PDB entry 8UAI | X-ray diffraction, 1.92 A resolution | chains B and C of the 6 polymer chains in the assembly

# Chain B
Molecule: 11S globulin 2
From: Corylus avellana
Sequence (494 residues; numbered 1 to 494; the number before each row is that of its first residue):
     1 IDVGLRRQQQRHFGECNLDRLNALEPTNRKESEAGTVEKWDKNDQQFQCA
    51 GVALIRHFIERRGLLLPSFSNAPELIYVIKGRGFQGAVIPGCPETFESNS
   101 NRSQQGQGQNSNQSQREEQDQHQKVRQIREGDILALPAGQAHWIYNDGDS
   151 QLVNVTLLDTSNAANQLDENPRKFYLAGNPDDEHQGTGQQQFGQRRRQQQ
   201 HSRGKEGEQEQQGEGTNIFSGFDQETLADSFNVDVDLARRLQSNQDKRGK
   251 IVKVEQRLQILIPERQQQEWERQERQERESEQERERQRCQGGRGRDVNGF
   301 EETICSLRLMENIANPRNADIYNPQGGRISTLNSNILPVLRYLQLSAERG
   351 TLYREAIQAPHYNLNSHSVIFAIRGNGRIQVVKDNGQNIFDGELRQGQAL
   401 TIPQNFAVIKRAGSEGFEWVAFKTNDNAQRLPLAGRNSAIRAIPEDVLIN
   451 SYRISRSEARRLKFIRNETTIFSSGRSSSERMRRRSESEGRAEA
Disordered / not traced: 1-9, 103-118, 182-214, 270-298, 475-494
Disulfides: Cys16-Cys49, Cys92-Cys305

# Chain C
Molecule: 11S globulin 3
From: Corylus avellana
Sequence (493 residues; each row starts with the number of its first residue; note: 5 numbers in that range are skipped by the numbering (no residue carries them; nothing is unmodelled there); a row labelled like 183A-183E holds insertion residues (183A, then the next letters in order)):
     1 IDVGLRRQQQRHFGECNLDRLNVVEPTNRITSEGGTVEKWDTNQQQFQCA
    51 GVAAIRRTIEPNSEVQPNYQPAPMLIYIEKGRGLLGVVIPGCAETYESQS
   101 HQQNKGQRASQGQSQREEQDQHQRVHRIREGDILAIPAGVVHWIYNDGDQ
   151 QLVAFAVVNQNNKANQLDEEYRPFLLAGGQPDE
183A-183E HGQQG
   188 QGQKGQKQQQQA
   201 HSHGKGQKQQQQAESQNIFSGFDVELLAEAYNIPVDIVRRQQQQDKRGNL
   251 VKLEQQQIKIIRAEQRAQEWERQERQERESEQERERQRRQGGRGRDVNGF
   301 EETICSLRLRENMTTRSQSDIVSRQAGRINIVNQQKLPVLRYLNMSAERG
   351 HLFPDALYVPHWAQNNHRVIYVIRGNAQVQISDDNGNNVFDREIRQGNVF
   401 TIPQFFAAISRAGSEGFEYVSIKTAGNPNKSTLAGRTSVIRAIPADVLAN
   451 SFQISPEEAQRLKHNRGKQTLVLSSSRISERKRRSESEGRAEA
Disordered / not traced: 1-10, 117-118, 183A-183E, 201-213, 266-301, 481-493
Disulfides: Cys16-Cys49, Cys92-Cys305

# Chain B / chain C interface
Residue-residue contacts (144):
  Gln10(B) - Lys163(C)  hydrogen bond (side chain-backbone)
  Gln10(B) - Gln166(C)
  Arg11(B) - Gln166(C)
  Gly14(B) - Leu167(C)
  Gly14(B) - Asp168(C)
  Glu15(B) - Asp168(C)
  Cys16(B) - Leu167(C)
  Cys16(B) - Asp168(C)  hydrogen bond (backbone-side chain)
  Cys16(B) - Arg172(C)  hydrogen bond (backbone-side chain)
  Asn17(B) - Asp168(C)
  Asn17(B) - Glu170(C)
  Asp19(B) - Lys194(C)  salt bridge
  Arg20(B) - Gln190(C)
  Leu21(B) - Gln190(C)  hydrogen bond (backbone-side chain)
  Asn22(B) - Gln190(C)
  Ile357(B) - Glu229(C)
  Tyr362(B) - Tyr69(C)
  Tyr362(B) - Gly139(C)  hydrogen bond (side chain-backbone)
  Tyr362(B) - Val141(C)
  Leu364(B) - Pro90(C)  hydrophobic
  Leu364(B) - Gly139(C)
  Asn365(B) - Gln166(C)  hydrogen bond (backbone-side chain)
  Ser366(B) - Gln166(C)
  His367(B) - Gln166(C)  hydrogen bond (side chain-backbone)
  His367(B) - Leu167(C)
  Arg378(B) - Lys191(C)
  Gln380(B) - Gln193(C)
  Gln380(B) - Phe222(C)
  Gln380(B) - Asp223(C)  hydrogen bond (side chain-backbone)
  Val382(B) - Ile218(C)
  Val382(B) - Gly221(C)
  Val382(B) - Phe222(C)  hydrophobic
  Lys383(B) - Phe174(C)
  Asp384(B) - Arg172(C)
  Asp384(B) - Pro173(C)
  Asp384(B) - Phe174(C)
  Asn385(B) - Ser215(C)
  Asn385(B) - Gln216(C)  hydrogen bond (backbone-backbone)
  Gly386(B) - Gln197(C)  hydrogen bond (backbone-side chain)
  Gly386(B) - Gln216(C)  hydrogen bond (backbone-backbone)
  Gly386(B) - Asn217(C)
  Gly386(B) - Ser220(C)  hydrogen bond (backbone-side chain)
  Gly386(B) - Gly221(C)  hydrogen bond (backbone-backbone)
  Gln387(B) - Lys194(C)
  Gln387(B) - Gln197(C)
  Gln387(B) - Gln198(C)  hydrogen bond
  Gln387(B) - Gln216(C)  hydrogen bond
  Asn388(B) - Gln193(C)
  Asn388(B) - Lys194(C)
  Asn388(B) - Gln197(C)  hydrogen bond (backbone-side chain)
  Asn388(B) - Gly221(C)  hydrogen bond (side chain-backbone)
  Phe390(B) - Gln190(C)
  Asp391(B) - Gln190(C)  hydrogen bond (backbone-side chain)
  Asp391(B) - Lys191(C)  hydrogen bond (backbone-backbone)
  Asp391(B) - Gly192(C)
  Asp391(B) - Gln193(C)  hydrogen bond (side chain-backbone)
  Arg395(B) - Gln188(C)
  Gln398(B) - Gln188(C)
  Pro403(B) - Leu167(C)  hydrophobic
  Gln404(B) - Pro71(C)
  Gln404(B) - Ala164(C)  hydrogen bond (side chain-backbone)
  Gln404(B) - Asn165(C)
  Gln404(B) - Gln166(C)  hydrogen bond (side chain-backbone)
  Gln404(B) - Leu167(C)
  Asn405(B) - Tyr69(C)  hydrogen bond (backbone-side chain)
  Asn405(B) - Gln70(C)  hydrogen bond (side chain-backbone)
  Asn405(B) - Pro71(C)
  Asn405(B) - Gly139(C)
  Asn405(B) - Phe174(C)
  Phe406(B) - Phe174(C)  hydrophobic
  Ala407(B) - Ile218(C)  hydrophobic
  Ala407(B) - Phe222(C)  hydrophobic
  Val408(B) - Phe222(C)
  Ile409(B) - Phe222(C)  hydrophobic
  Ile409(B) - Leu226(C)  hydrophobic
  Arg411(B) - Leu226(C)
  Arg411(B) - Glu229(C)  salt bridge
  Thr424(B) - Gln166(C)  hydrogen bond
  Asn425(B) - Gln166(C)
  Arg430(B) - Pro90(C)
  Leu431(B) - Val88(C)  hydrophobic
  Leu431(B) - Pro90(C)  hydrophobic
  Leu431(B) - Val141(C)  hydrophobic
  Leu433(B) - Ile218(C)  hydrophobic
  Leu433(B) - Tyr231(C)  hydrogen bond (backbone-side chain)
  Ala434(B) - Tyr231(C)  hydrophobic
  Ile440(B) - Tyr231(C)
  Arg441(B) - Glu94(C)
  Arg441(B) - Gln121(C)
  Ala442(B) - Val88(C)  hydrophobic
  Ala442(B) - His122(C)
  Ala442(B) - Gln123(C)  hydrogen bond (backbone-backbone)
  Ile443(B) - His122(C)
  Pro444(B) - Asp120(C)
  Pro444(B) - His122(C)
  Pro444(B) - Trp143(C)
  Pro444(B) - Ile260(C)  hydrophobic
  Glu445(B) - Asp120(C)  hydrogen bond (backbone-side chain)
  Asp446(B) - Gln257(C)
  Asp446(B) - Ile258(C)
  Asp446(B) - Lys259(C)  hydrogen bond (side chain-backbone)
  Asp446(B) - Ile260(C)
  Val447(B) - Glu64(C)
  Val447(B) - Gln257(C)  hydrogen bond (backbone-side chain)
  Ile449(B) - Glu254(C)
  Asn450(B) - Glu64(C)
  Asn450(B) - Arg247(C)  hydrogen bond (backbone-side chain)
  Asn450(B) - Leu253(C)
  Asn450(B) - Glu254(C)  hydrogen bond (side chain-backbone)
  Asn450(B) - Gln257(C)  hydrogen bond
  Ser451(B) - Glu64(C)  hydrogen bond
  Ser451(B) - Gln66(C)  hydrogen bond
  Ser451(B) - Pro67(C)
  Ser451(B) - Ala177(C)
  Ser451(B) - Arg247(C)  hydrogen bond (backbone-side chain)
  Tyr452(B) - Leu176(C)  hydrogen bond (side chain-backbone)
  Tyr452(B) - Ala177(C)  hydrophobic
  Tyr452(B) - Phe219(C)
  Tyr452(B) - Arg240(C)
  Tyr452(B) - Gln241(C)
  Arg453(B) - Arg240(C)  hydrogen bond (backbone-side chain)
  Arg453(B) - Asp245(C)  salt bridge
  Arg453(B) - Arg247(C)
  Ile454(B) - Arg240(C)
  Arg456(B) - Lys259(C)
  Glu458(B) - Asp236(C)
  Glu458(B) - Ile237(C)
  Glu458(B) - Arg240(C)  salt bridge
  Arg461(B) - Ile233(C)
  Arg461(B) - Pro234(C)
  Leu462(B) - Tyr231(C)
  Leu462(B) - Ile233(C)  hydrophobic
  Leu462(B) - Gln241(C)
  Lys463(B) - Asp120(C)  salt bridge
  Lys463(B) - Gln121(C)  hydrogen bond (side chain-backbone)
  Phe464(B) - Asp120(C)
  Ile465(B) - Tyr231(C)
  Ile465(B) - Asn232(C)
  Ile465(B) - Ile233(C)  hydrophobic
  Arg466(B) - Glu229(C)  hydrogen bond (side chain-backbone)
  Arg466(B) - Ala230(C)  hydrogen bond (side chain-backbone)
  Arg466(B) - Tyr231(C)  hydrogen bond (backbone-backbone)
  Asn467(B) - Gln115(C)
  Phe472(B) - Ala230(C)
Other interface residues (no listed pair), chain B (80 interface residues in all): Phe13, Ala23, Glu25, Cys49, Glu355, Pro360, Ile389, Gly392, Glu393, Pro432, Asn437, Ala439, Ser455
Other interface residues (no listed pair), chain C (73 interface residues in all): Gly91, Cys92, Gln119, Val140, Glu169, Leu175, Val251, Lys252

# Summary
The interface between chain B and chain C involves 80 residues on one side and 73 on the other, with 42
hydrogen bonds and 5 salt bridges. Polar pairs include Asp19(B)-Lys194(C), Arg411(B)-Glu229(C) and
Arg453(B)-Asp245(C).
Here chain B is 11S globulin 2 and chain C is 11S globulin 3, both from Corylus avellana. Entry 8UAI (Crystal
structure of hetero hexameric hazelnut allergen Cor a 9) was determined by X-ray diffraction.
